PDB entry 7Y64 | electron microscopy, 2.90 A resolution | chains B and S of the 6 polymer chains in the assembly

== Chain B ==
Molecule: Guanine nucleotide-binding protein G(I)/G(S)/G(T) subunit beta-1
Source organism: Homo sapiens
Reference sequence: P62873 (GBB1_HUMAN); numbering as in UniProt (aligned over 2-340)
Amino-acid sequence (356 residues; numbered -15 to 340; the number before each row is that of its first residue; numbers below 1 keep their minus sign (Met-15 is residue -15)):
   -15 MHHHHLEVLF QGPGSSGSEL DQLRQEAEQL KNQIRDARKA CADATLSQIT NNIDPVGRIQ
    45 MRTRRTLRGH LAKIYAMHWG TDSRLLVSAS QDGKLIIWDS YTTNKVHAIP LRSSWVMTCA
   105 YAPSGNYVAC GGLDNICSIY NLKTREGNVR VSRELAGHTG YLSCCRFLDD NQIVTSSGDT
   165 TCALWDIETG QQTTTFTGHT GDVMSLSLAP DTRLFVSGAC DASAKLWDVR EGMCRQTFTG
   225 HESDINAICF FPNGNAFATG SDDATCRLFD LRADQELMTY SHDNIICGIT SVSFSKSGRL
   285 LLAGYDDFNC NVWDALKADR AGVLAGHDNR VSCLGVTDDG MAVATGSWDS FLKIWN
Unresolved in the structure: -15 to 0
Construct notes: initiating methionine (-15); expression tag (-14 to 1)
UniProt features mapped onto this chain:
  - modified residue: Ser2 (N-acetylserine), His266 (Phosphohistidine)
  - natural variant: Leu30 (L30F: In MRD42; uncertain significance), Arg52 (R52G: In MRD42), Gly64 (G64V: In MRD42), Asp76 (D76E: In MRD42; D76G: In MRD42), Gly77 (G77S: In MRD42), Lys78 (K78R: In MRD42), Ile80 (I80N: In MRD42; I80T: In MRD42), His91 (H91R: In MRD42; uncertain significance), Ala92 (A92T: In MRD42), Pro94 (P94S: In MRD42), Leu95 (L95P: In MRD42), Arg96 (R96L: In MRD42), 5 further natural variant entries in UniProt

== Chain S ==
Molecule: scFV16
Source organism: Mus musculus
Notes: antibody fragment or engineered binder
Amino-acid sequence (266 residues; row label = number of the first residue in the row):
     1 DVQLVESGGG LVQPGGSRKL SCSASGFAFS SFGMHWVRQA PEKGLEWVAY ISSGSGTIYY
    61 ADTVKGRFTI SRDDPKNTLF LQMTSLRSED TAMYYCVRSI YYYGSSPFDF WGQGTTLTVS
   121 SGGGGSGGGG SGGGGSDIVM TQATSSVPVT PGESVSISCR SSKSLLHSNG NTYLYWFLQR
   181 PGQSPQLLIY RMSNLASGVP DRFSGSGSGT AFTLTISRLE AEDVGVYYCM QHLEYPLTFG
   241 AGTKLELKAA AENLYFQGHH HHHHHH
Unresolved in the structure: 1, 121-135, 248-266
Disulfide bonds: Cys159-Cys229

== Interface between chain B and chain S ==
Contacting residue pairs (10; chain B residue first):
  Asp66(B) - Tyr103(S)
  Arg68(B) - Tyr103(S)
  Leu69(B) - Tyr103(S)  hydrophobic
  Val90(B) - Tyr102(S)  hydrophobic
  Arg129(B) - Arg98(S)
  Arg129(B) - Asp109(S)  salt bridge
  Glu130(B) - Gly26(S)
  Glu130(B) - Phe27(S)
  Glu130(B) - Ala28(S)  hydrogen bond (backbone-backbone)
  Gly131(B) - Phe32(S)
Also at the interface, not in a pair above, chain B (9 interface residues in all): Asp83, His91
Also at the interface, not in a pair above, chain S (9 interface residues in all): Ser31

== Overview ==
The chain B/chain S interface involves 9 residues from each chain; the contacts include 1 hydrogen bond and 1
salt bridge. Among the polar pairs are Arg129(B)-Asp109(S) and Glu130(B)-Ala28(S).
Here chain B is Guanine nucleotide-binding protein G(I)/G(S)/G(T) subunit beta-1 (Homo sapiens) and chain S is
scFV16 (Mus musculus). Entry 7Y64 (Cryo-EM structure of C5a-bound C5aR1 in complex with Gi protein) was
determined by electron microscopy together with 7Y65, 7Y66 and 7Y67 from the same study.
